8IH5 - chains D and E of the 6 polymer chains in the assembly; structure by electron microscopy, 4.00 A resolution.

== Chain D (and E) ==
Name: Syn-copalyl diphosphate synthase, chloroplastic
Source organism: Oryza sativa Japonica Group
Notes: EC 5.5.1.14; chain E of this document is another copy of the same molecule, construct and numbering; everything in this record applies to it too
Reference sequence: Q0JF02 (CPS4_ORYSJ); numbering as in UniProt (aligned over 1-767)
Chain sequence (775 residues; numbered 1 to 775; the number before each row is that of its first residue):
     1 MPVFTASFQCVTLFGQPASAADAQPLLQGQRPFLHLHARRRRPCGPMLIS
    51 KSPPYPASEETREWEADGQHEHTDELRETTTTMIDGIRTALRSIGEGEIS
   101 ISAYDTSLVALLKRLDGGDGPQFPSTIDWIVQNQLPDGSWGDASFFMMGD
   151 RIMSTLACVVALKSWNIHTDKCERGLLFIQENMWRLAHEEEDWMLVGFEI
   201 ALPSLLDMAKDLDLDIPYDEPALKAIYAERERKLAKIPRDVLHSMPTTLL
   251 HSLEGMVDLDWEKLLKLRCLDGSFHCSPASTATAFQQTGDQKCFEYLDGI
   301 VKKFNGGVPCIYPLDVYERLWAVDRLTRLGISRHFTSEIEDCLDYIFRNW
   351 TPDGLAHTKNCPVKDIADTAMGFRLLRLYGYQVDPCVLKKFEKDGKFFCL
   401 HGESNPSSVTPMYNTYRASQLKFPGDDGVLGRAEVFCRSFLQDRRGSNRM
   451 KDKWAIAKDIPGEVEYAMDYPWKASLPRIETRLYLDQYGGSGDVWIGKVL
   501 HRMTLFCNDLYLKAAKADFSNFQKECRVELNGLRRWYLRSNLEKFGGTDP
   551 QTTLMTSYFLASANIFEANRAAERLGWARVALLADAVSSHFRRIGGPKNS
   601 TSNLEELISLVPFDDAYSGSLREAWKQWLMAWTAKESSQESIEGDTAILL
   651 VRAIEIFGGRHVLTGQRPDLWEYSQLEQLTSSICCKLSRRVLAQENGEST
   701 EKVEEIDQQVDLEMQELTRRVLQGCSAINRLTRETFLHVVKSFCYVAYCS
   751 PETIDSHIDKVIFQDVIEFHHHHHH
Unresolved in the structure: 1-79, 768-775
Sequence notes: conflict Ala367 (Asp in Q0JF02); expression tag (768-775)
Residues lining bound ligands: geranylgeranyl diphosphate (GRG): Met194, Leu195, Val196, Gly197, Glu199, Lys233, Thr248, His251, His275, Ile311, Tyr317, Asp365, Ala367, Asp368, Gly402, Glu403, Ser404, Asn405, Lys453, Trp454
UniProt features mapped onto this chain:
  - motif: Asp365, Ile366, Asp368 (DXDD motif)
  - binding site (substrate): Lys233, Lys453
  - binding site (Mg(2+)): Asp365
What the authors report for this chain:
  - binding site for geranylgeranyl diphosphate: Met194, Glu199, Lys233, His251, His275, Ile311, Leu314, Tyr317, His357, Asp365, Leu400, Asn405, Lys453
  - mutagenesis - V196A, H275L/H357W, H275L/Y317F, H275L/I311V/Y317F, H275L/C310D/I311V/Y317F, I311A, Y317A, Y317F/H357W, L400A: abolished catalytic activity
  - mutagenesis - V196I, H275L, H275L/Y317F/H357W, Q291A, I311V, L314A, L314F, Y317F, H334A, H357A, H357W, L400F, R535A, R733A: decreased catalytic activity
  - specificity-determining residues: His275, Ile311 (from molecular simulation)
  - catalytic residues: His501 (proposed by the authors, not directly observed)
  - specificity-determining residues: Leu314, Tyr317, His357 (proposed by the authors, not directly observed)
  - mutagenesis - S674A/E677A: unchanged catalytic activity

== Chain D / chain E interface ==
Contacting residue pairs (7; chain D residue first):
  Phe613(D) - Gly619(E)
  Phe613(D) - Glu623(E)
  Asp615(D) - Ser620(E)
  Gly619(D) - Phe613(E)
  Gly619(D) - Gly619(E)
  Arg622(D) - Arg622(E)
  Glu623(D) - Phe613(E)
Also at the interface, not in a pair above, chain D (8 interface residues in all): Glu605, Glu606, Ser620
Also at the interface, not in a pair above, chain E (7 interface residues in all): Glu605, Asp615

== Summary ==
Chain D and chain E form an interface of 8 and 7 residues respectively. Ligands of chain D: geranylgeranyl
diphosphate. From the paper: the catalytic residue His501(D); V196I, H275L and H275L/Y317F/H357W of chain D,
among others, reduce catalytic activity; 24 substitutions were tested in all.
Chain D and chain E are both Syn-copalyl diphosphate synthase, chloroplastic (Oryza sativa Japonica Group);
the structure, The cryo-EM structure of OsCyc1 that complexed with GGPP, was determined by electron microscopy
together with 8I6P, 8I6T, 8I6U and 8KBW from the same study.
